3KIE - chains F and P of the 20 polymer chains in the assembly; structure by X-ray diffraction, 3.00 A resolution.

== Chain F (and P) ==
Molecule: Capsid protein VP1
From: Adeno-associated virus 3B
Notes: chain P of this document is another copy of the same molecule, construct and numbering; everything in this record applies to it too
UniProtKB: O56139 (O56139_9VIRU); residue numbers follow UniProt; this construct covers 1-736
Amino-acid sequence (736 residues; row label = number of the first residue in the row):
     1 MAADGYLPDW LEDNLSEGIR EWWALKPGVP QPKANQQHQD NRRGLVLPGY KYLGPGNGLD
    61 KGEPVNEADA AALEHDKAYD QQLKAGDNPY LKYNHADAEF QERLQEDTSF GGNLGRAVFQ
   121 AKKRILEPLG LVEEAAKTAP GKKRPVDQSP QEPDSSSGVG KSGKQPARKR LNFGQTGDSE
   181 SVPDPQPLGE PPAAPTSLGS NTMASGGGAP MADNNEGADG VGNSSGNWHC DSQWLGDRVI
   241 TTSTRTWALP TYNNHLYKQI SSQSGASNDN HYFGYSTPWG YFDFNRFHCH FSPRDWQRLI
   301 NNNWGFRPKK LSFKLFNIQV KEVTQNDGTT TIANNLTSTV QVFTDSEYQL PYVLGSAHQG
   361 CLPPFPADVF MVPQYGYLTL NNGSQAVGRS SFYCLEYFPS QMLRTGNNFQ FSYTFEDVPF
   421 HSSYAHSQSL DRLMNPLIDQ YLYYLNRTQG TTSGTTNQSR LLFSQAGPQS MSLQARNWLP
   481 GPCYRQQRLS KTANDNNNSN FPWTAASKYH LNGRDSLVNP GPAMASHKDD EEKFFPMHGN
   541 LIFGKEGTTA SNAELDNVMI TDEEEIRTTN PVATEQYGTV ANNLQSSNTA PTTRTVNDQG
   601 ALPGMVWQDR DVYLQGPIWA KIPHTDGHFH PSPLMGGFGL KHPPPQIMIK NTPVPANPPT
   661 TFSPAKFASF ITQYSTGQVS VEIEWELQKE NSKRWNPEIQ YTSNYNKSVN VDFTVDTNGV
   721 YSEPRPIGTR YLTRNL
Not modelled in the structure: 1-216
Ligand contacts: 2'-deoxyadenosine-5'-monophosphate (D5M): Val418, Pro419, Asp609, His628, Phe629, His630, Pro631, Ser632, Pro633, Gly637, Phe638, Gly639
What the authors report for this chain:
  - binding site for 2'-deoxyadenosine-5'-monophosphate: Val418 to Pro419, His628 to Phe638

== How chain F and chain P interact ==
Pairs across the interface (255):
  Ser422(F) - Asp626(P)  hydrogen bond
  Tyr424(F) - His624(P)  hydrogen bond (side chain-backbone)
  Tyr424(F) - Thr625(P)
  His426(F) - Leu380(P)
  His426(F) - His624(P)
  His426(F) - Thr625(P)
  Ser427(F) - Thr379(P)
  Ser427(F) - Leu380(P)  hydrogen bond (backbone-backbone)
  Ser427(F) - Arg389(P)
  Ser427(F) - Ser391(P)  hydrogen bond
  Ser427(F) - Tyr393(P)
  Gln428(F) - Pro351(P)
  Gln428(F) - Leu378(P)
  Leu430(F) - Leu511(P)  hydrophobic
  Asp431(F) - Tyr509(P)
  Asp431(F) - Arg514(P)  salt bridge
  Asp431(F) - Ser516(P)
  Arg432(F) - Asp269(P)  hydrogen bond (side chain-backbone)
  Arg432(F) - Asn270(P)
  Arg432(F) - His271(P)  hydrogen bond (side chain-backbone)
  Arg432(F) - Leu378(P)
  Arg432(F) - Arg514(P)
  Leu433(F) - Tyr352(P)
  Met434(F) - Val353(P)
  Met434(F) - Ser356(P)
  Met434(F) - His358(P)
  Met434(F) - Leu378(P)  hydrophobic
  Asn435(F) - Tyr281(P)
  Asn435(F) - Val353(P)
  Asn435(F) - His358(P)  hydrogen bond (backbone-side chain)
  Asn435(F) - Gln374(P)  hydrogen bond (side chain-backbone)
  Asn435(F) - Gly376(P)  hydrogen bond (side chain-backbone)
  Pro436(F) - Ile260(P)  hydrophobic
  Pro436(F) - Gly376(P)
  Pro436(F) - Tyr377(P)
  Pro436(F) - Leu378(P)  hydrophobic
  Leu437(F) - Ile260(P)  hydrophobic
  Leu437(F) - Ser276(P)
  Leu437(F) - Gln374(P)
  Leu437(F) - Tyr375(P)
  Leu437(F) - Gly376(P)
  Ile438(F) - Tyr281(P)
  Ile438(F) - His358(P)  hydrogen bond (backbone-side chain)
  Ile438(F) - Gln359(P)
  Ile438(F) - Gln374(P)
  Asp439(F) - His358(P)
  Asp439(F) - Gln359(P)  hydrogen bond (backbone-backbone)
  Gln440(F) - Ser356(P)  hydrogen bond (side chain-backbone)
  Gln440(F) - Ala357(P)
  Gln440(F) - Gln359(P)  hydrogen bond (backbone-side chain)
  Tyr441(F) - Arg286(P)
  Tyr441(F) - Ala357(P)  hydrogen bond (backbone-backbone)
  Tyr441(F) - His358(P)
  Tyr441(F) - Gln359(P)
  Tyr441(F) - Pro617(P)
  Leu442(F) - Ala357(P)  hydrophobic
  Leu442(F) - Leu541(P)  hydrophobic
  Leu442(F) - Ile542(P)
  Leu442(F) - Phe543(P)  hydrophobic
  Leu442(F) - Met635(P)  hydrophobic
  Tyr443(F) - Ile542(P)  hydrogen bond (backbone-backbone)
  Tyr443(F) - Gly544(P)
  Tyr443(F) - Thr548(P)  hydrogen bond (side chain-backbone)
  Tyr443(F) - Thr549(P)
  Leu445(F) - Leu489(P)  hydrophobic
  Leu445(F) - Pro502(P)
  Asn446(F) - Asn500(P)
  Asn446(F) - Pro502(P)
  Asn446(F) - Asn552(P)  hydrogen bond
  Arg447(F) - Asn500(P)
  Arg447(F) - Pro502(P)
  Arg447(F) - Asn552(P)
  Thr448(F) - Ser499(P)  hydrogen bond (side chain-backbone)
  Thr448(F) - Asn500(P)  hydrogen bond (backbone-side chain)
  Thr448(F) - Phe501(P)  hydrogen bond (side chain-backbone)
  Thr448(F) - Pro502(P)
  Gln449(F) - Asn498(P)  hydrogen bond
  Gln449(F) - Ser499(P)  hydrogen bond (side chain-backbone)
  Gln449(F) - Asn500(P)
  Gln458(F) - Asn498(P)  hydrogen bond (backbone-side chain)
  Ser459(F) - Ala493(P)  hydrogen bond (side chain-backbone)
  Ser459(F) - Asn498(P)
  Arg460(F) - Glu554(P)
  Leu461(F) - Ser490(P)
  Leu461(F) - Lys491(P)
  Leu461(F) - Asn496(P)
  Leu461(F) - Ala553(P)
  Leu461(F) - Leu555(P)  hydrophobic
  Leu462(F) - Asn552(P)
  Leu462(F) - Ala553(P)
  Leu462(F) - Glu554(P)
  Phe463(F) - Asn552(P)  hydrogen bond (backbone-backbone)
  Phe463(F) - Ala553(P)  hydrogen bond (backbone-backbone)
  Phe463(F) - Glu554(P)
  Phe463(F) - Leu555(P)  hydrophobic
  Phe463(F) - Val558(P)  hydrophobic
  Ser464(F) - Ala550(P)
  Ser464(F) - Asn552(P)  hydrogen bond (side chain-backbone)
  Gln465(F) - Gln359(P)  hydrogen bond
  Gln465(F) - Ala550(P)  hydrogen bond (backbone-backbone)
  Gln469(F) - Asn270(P)
  Met471(F) - Asn270(P)
  Met471(F) - Tyr272(P)  hydrophobic
  Ser472(F) - Asp269(P)  hydrogen bond (side chain-backbone)
  Ser472(F) - Asn270(P)  hydrogen bond
  Ser472(F) - Trp503(P)
  Ser472(F) - Asp515(P)
  Ser472(F) - Ser516(P)
  Ser472(F) - Leu517(P)  hydrogen bond (backbone-backbone)
  Leu473(F) - Trp503(P)  hydrophobic
  Leu473(F) - Leu517(P)  hydrophobic
  Ala475(F) - Asn519(P)
  Ala475(F) - Met635(P)  hydrophobic
  Arg476(F) - Tyr509(P)  hydrogen bond
  Arg476(F) - Ser516(P)
  Arg476(F) - Pro520(P)
  Arg476(F) - Leu634(P)
  Arg476(F) - Met635(P)
  Asn477(F) - Gly355(P)  hydrogen bond (side chain-backbone)
  Asn477(F) - Ala620(P)
  Asn477(F) - Pro633(P)
  Asn477(F) - Leu634(P)  hydrogen bond (backbone-backbone)
  Asn477(F) - Met635(P)  hydrogen bond (side chain-backbone)
  Trp478(F) - Ala620(P)  hydrophobic
  Trp478(F) - Lys621(P)
  Trp478(F) - Ile622(P)  hydrophobic
  Trp478(F) - Pro623(P)
  Trp478(F) - Leu634(P)
  Leu479(F) - Leu634(P)  hydrophobic
  Pro480(F) - Tyr509(P)  hydrophobic
  Pro480(F) - Leu511(P)  hydrophobic
  Lys528(F) - Asn512(P)
  Lys528(F) - Gly513(P)
  Asp529(F) - Asn381(P)
  Asp529(F) - Asn382(P)  hydrogen bond
  Asp529(F) - Asn512(P)  hydrogen bond
  Asp530(F) - Asn382(P)
  Glu565(F) - Arg389(P)  salt bridge
  Arg567(F) - Leu511(P)
  Arg567(F) - Asn512(P)
  Thr568(F) - Leu380(P)
  Thr568(F) - Leu511(P)
  Thr569(F) - Thr625(P)
  Asn570(F) - Leu511(P)
  Pro571(F) - Leu511(P)
  Val572(F) - His510(P)
  Val572(F) - Asn512(P)
  Glu575(F) - His510(P)
  Gln576(F) - His510(P)  hydrogen bond (backbone-side chain)
  Tyr577(F) - Tyr484(P)
  Tyr577(F) - Tyr509(P)
  Tyr577(F) - His510(P)  hydrogen bond (backbone-backbone)
  Gly578(F) - Lys508(P)
  Gly578(F) - Tyr509(P)
  Thr579(F) - Tyr484(P)  hydrogen bond (backbone-side chain)
  Thr579(F) - Ala506(P)
  Thr579(F) - Ser507(P)  hydrogen bond (backbone-side chain)
  Thr579(F) - Lys508(P)  hydrogen bond (backbone-backbone)
  Val580(F) - Tyr484(P)
  Val580(F) - Arg485(P)
  Val580(F) - Ser507(P)
  Val580(F) - Asn597(P)
  Ala581(F) - Arg485(P)
  Ala581(F) - Gln486(P)
  Ala581(F) - Gln487(P)
  Ala581(F) - Ser507(P)  hydrogen bond (backbone-side chain)
  Asn582(F) - Arg485(P)
  Asn582(F) - Asn597(P)
  Asn583(F) - Gln487(P)  hydrogen bond
  Leu584(F) - Arg488(P)
  Gln585(F) - Gln487(P)  hydrogen bond (backbone-side chain)
  Gln585(F) - Arg488(P)  hydrogen bond (side chain-backbone)
  Gln585(F) - Leu489(P)
  Gln585(F) - Asn496(P)  hydrogen bond
  Gln585(F) - Asn497(P)  hydrogen bond (side chain-backbone)
  Gln585(F) - Phe501(P)
  Ser586(F) - Asp495(P)
  Ser586(F) - Asn496(P)
  Ser586(F) - Asn497(P)  hydrogen bond (backbone-backbone)
  Ser587(F) - Asn494(P)
  Ser587(F) - Asp495(P)  hydrogen bond (backbone-backbone)
  Ser587(F) - Asn496(P)  hydrogen bond (backbone-backbone)
  Ser587(F) - Asn497(P)
  Thr589(F) - Asn497(P)  hydrogen bond (backbone-side chain)
  Ala590(F) - Asn497(P)
  Pro591(F) - Asn497(P)
  Pro591(F) - Phe501(P)  hydrophobic
  Pro591(F) - Ala505(P)  hydrophobic
  Thr592(F) - Gln487(P)
  Thr593(F) - Thr504(P)  hydrogen bond (side chain-backbone)
  Thr593(F) - Ala505(P)
  Arg594(F) - Arg594(P)
  Val596(F) - Tyr484(P)
  Val596(F) - Asp598(P)
  Asp598(F) - Asp598(P)
  Gln599(F) - Tyr484(P)
  Gln599(F) - Asp598(P)  hydrogen bond
  Gln599(F) - Gly600(P)
  Gly600(F) - Gly600(P)
  Ala601(F) - Gly600(P)
  Ala601(F) - Ala601(P)  hydrogen bond (backbone-backbone)
  Leu602(F) - Pro482(P)  hydrophobic
  Leu602(F) - Pro522(P)  hydrophobic
  Leu602(F) - Gln599(P)
  Leu602(F) - Phe629(P)
  Pro603(F) - Pro482(P)
  Pro603(F) - Trp607(P)
  Pro603(F) - Phe629(P)  hydrophobic
  Pro603(F) - His630(P)
  Pro603(F) - Leu634(P)
  Gly604(F) - His630(P)
  Met605(F) - His628(P)
  Met605(F) - Phe629(P)  hydrogen bond (backbone-backbone)
  Val606(F) - Thr625(P)
  Val606(F) - Gly627(P)
  Val606(F) - His628(P)
  Trp607(F) - Thr625(P)
  Trp607(F) - Asp626(P)  hydrogen bond (backbone-backbone)
  Trp607(F) - Gly627(P)  hydrogen bond (backbone-backbone)
  Trp607(F) - His628(P)
  Trp607(F) - Phe629(P)
  Gln608(F) - Thr625(P)
  Gln608(F) - Asp626(P)
  Asp609(F) - Asp626(P)  hydrogen bond (backbone-side chain)
  Phe629(F) - Phe629(P)  hydrophobic
  His630(F) - Asp626(P)
  His630(F) - Gly627(P)
  Asn691(F) - Glu347(P)  hydrogen bond
  Asn691(F) - Gln349(P)  hydrogen bond
  Lys693(F) - Gln349(P)
  Lys693(F) - Tyr393(P)
  Lys693(F) - Tyr397(P)  hydrogen bond (side chain-backbone)
  Lys693(F) - Phe398(P)
  Arg694(F) - Arg389(P)  hydrogen bond (side chain-backbone)
  Arg694(F) - Ser390(P)  hydrogen bond (side chain-backbone)
  Arg694(F) - Ser391(P)  hydrogen bond
  Arg694(F) - Phe392(P)
  Arg694(F) - Tyr393(P)
  Trp695(F) - Phe392(P)  hydrogen bond (backbone-backbone)
  Trp695(F) - Tyr397(P)  hydrophobic
  Asn696(F) - Ser390(P)
  Asn696(F) - Ser391(P)
  Asn696(F) - Phe392(P)  hydrogen bond (side chain-backbone)
  Ile699(F) - Gly388(P)
  Ile699(F) - Arg389(P)
  Arg730(F) - Arg389(P)
  Arg730(F) - Asp626(P)  salt bridge
  Thr733(F) - Arg389(P)
  Thr733(F) - Ser391(P)  hydrogen bond
  Arg734(F) - His624(P)
  Asn735(F) - Pro351(P)
  Asn735(F) - Tyr393(P)  hydrogen bond
  Leu736(F) - Lys621(P)  hydrogen bond (backbone-side chain)
  Leu736(F) - Pro623(P)
  Leu736(F) - His624(P)  hydrogen bond (backbone-backbone)
Interface residues without a listed pair, chain F (101 interface residues in all): Phe420, Ser429, Gln474, Glu564
Interface residues without a listed pair, chain P (122 interface residues in all): Tyr275, Asn285, Leu350, Pro373, Cys394, Cys483, Val518, Phe535, Ser551, Ile560, Thr574, Gln615, Gly616, Pro631, Ser632, Gly636

== Overview ==
101 residues of chain F face 122 of chain P across their interface; the contacts include 72 hydrogen bonds and
3 salt bridges. Among the polar pairs are Asp431(F)-Arg514(P), Glu565(F)-Arg389(P) and Arg730(F)-Asp626(P).
Ligands of chain F: 2'-deoxyadenosine-5'-monophosphate. From the paper: a binding site for
2'-deoxyadenosine-5'-monophosphate at Val418(F) and His628(F).
Chain F and chain P are both Capsid protein VP1 (Adeno-associated virus 3B); the structure, Crystal structure
of adeno-associated virus serotype 3B, was determined by X-ray diffraction together with 3KIC from the same
study.
